5AID - chain A; structure by X-ray diffraction, 3.40 A resolution.

[Chain A]
Protein: MEP2
From: Candida albicans
UniProt: Q59UP8 (Q59UP8_CANAL); aligned to UniProt positions 1-442 over residues 1-442
Sequence (448 residues; numbered 1 to 448; the number before each row is that of its first residue):
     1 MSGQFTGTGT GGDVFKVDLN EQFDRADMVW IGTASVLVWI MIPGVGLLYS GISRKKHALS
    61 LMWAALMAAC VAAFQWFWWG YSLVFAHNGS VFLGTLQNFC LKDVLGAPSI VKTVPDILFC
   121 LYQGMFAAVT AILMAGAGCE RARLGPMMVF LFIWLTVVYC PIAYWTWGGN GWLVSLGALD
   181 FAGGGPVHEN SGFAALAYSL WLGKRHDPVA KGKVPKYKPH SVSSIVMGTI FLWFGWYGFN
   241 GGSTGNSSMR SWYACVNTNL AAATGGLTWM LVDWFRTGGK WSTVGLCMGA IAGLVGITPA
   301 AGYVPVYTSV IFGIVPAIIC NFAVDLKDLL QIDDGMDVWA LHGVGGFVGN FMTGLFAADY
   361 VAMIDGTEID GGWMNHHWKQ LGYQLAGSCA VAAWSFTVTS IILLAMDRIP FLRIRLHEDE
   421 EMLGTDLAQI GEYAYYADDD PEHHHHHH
Disordered / not traced: 1-3, 56, 204-217, 417-448
Sequence notes: conflict Gln-4 (Asn5 in Q59UP8); expression tag (443-448)
Reported in the primary citation:
  - contacts within the chain: Tyr-49/His-342 (hydrogen bond)

[Summary]
From the paper: contacts within the chain involving Tyr-49 and His-342.
Chain A is MEP2 (Candida albicans); the structure, Crystal structure of the Mep2 mutant delta442 from Candida
albicans, was determined by X-ray diffraction, deposited together with 5FUF, 5AH3, 5AF1, 5AEX and 5AEZ.
